Entry 8FLM (electron microscopy, 2.90 A resolution); this record covers chains A and D of the 4 polymer chains in the assembly.

[Chain A (and D)]
Protein: Stimulator of interferon genes protein
Organism: Homo sapiens
Notes: chain D of this document is another copy of the same molecule, construct and numbering; everything in this record applies to it too
UniProt: Q86WV6 (STING_HUMAN); residues 1-344 here = UniProt positions 1-344
Amino-acid sequence (354 residues; row label = number of the first residue in the row):
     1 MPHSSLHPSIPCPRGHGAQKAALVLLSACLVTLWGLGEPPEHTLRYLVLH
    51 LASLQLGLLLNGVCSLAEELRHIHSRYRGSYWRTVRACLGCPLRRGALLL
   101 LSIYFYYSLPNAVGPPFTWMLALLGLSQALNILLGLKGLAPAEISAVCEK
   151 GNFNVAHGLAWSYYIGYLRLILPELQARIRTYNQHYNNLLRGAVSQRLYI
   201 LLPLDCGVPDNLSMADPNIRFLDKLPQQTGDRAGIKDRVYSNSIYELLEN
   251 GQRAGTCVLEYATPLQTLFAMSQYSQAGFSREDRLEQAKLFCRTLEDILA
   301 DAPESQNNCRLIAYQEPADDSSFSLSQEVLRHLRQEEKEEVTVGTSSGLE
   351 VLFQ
Unresolved in the structure: 1-3, 111-115, 187-191, 318-321, 336-354
Differences from the reference sequence: conflict Arg232 (His in Q86WV6); expression tag (345-354)
Ligand contacts:
  - cGAMP (1SY): Ser162, Tyr163, Gly166, Tyr167, Arg232, Arg238, Tyr240, Glu260, Tyr261, Thr263, Pro264, Thr267
  - 9IM (1-[(2-chloro-6-fluorophenyl)methyl]-3,3-dimethyl-2-oxo-N-[(2,4,6-trifluorophenyl)methyl]-2,3-dihydro-1H-indole-6-carboxamide): Tyr46, Leu49, His50, Ser53, Tyr106, Met120, Leu123, Leu124
  - Y6H (4-({[4-(2-tert-butyl-5,5-dimethyl-1,3-dioxan-2-yl)phenyl]methyl}amino)-3-methoxybenzoic acid): Val48, Leu51, Ala52, Gln55, Arg94, Arg95, Leu98, Leu101, Ser102, Phe105
UniProt features mapped onto this chain:
  - region: Glu340 to Gly344 (C-terminal tail (CTT))
  - binding site (2',3'-cGAMP): Ser162, Tyr167, Arg238, Thr263
  - binding site (3',3'-c-di-GMP): Ser162, Tyr167, Arg238 to Ser241, Thr263
  - binding site (2',3'-cUAMP): Tyr167, Arg238, Thr263
  - modified residue: Thr229 (Phosphothreonine), Ser241 (Phosphoserine)
  - lipidation (S-palmitoyl cysteine): Cys88, Cys91
  - cross-link (Glycyl lysine isopeptide (Lys-Gly)): Lys20 (interchain with G-Cter in ubiquitin), Lys150 (interchain with G-Cter in ubiquitin), Lys236 (interchain with G-Cter in ubiquitin), Lys338 (interchain with G-Cter in SUMO)
From the paper describing this entry:
  - binding site for Y6H: Leu44, Val48, Leu51, Ala52, Gln55, Arg94, Arg95, Leu98, Leu101, Phe105, Leu130, Leu134, Leu136
  - conformationally variable residues (loop rearrangement): Leu136
  - specificity-determining residues: Val48, Gln55, Arg94, Arg95, Leu98 (proposed by the authors, not directly observed)
  - mutagenesis - R238A, Y240C: unchanged signaling in response to Y6H
  - mutagenesis - R238A, Y240C: abolished signaling in response to cGAMP
  - mutagenesis - R95A, R95C, R95E: abolished signaling in response to Y6H
  - mutagenesis - S27V, V31M, L93I, R94A, R95A, R95C, L98A, I103S, P115I, L134A: unchanged signaling in response to cGAMP
  - mutagenesis - R95A: abolished localization to Y6H
  - mutagenesis - R95A: unchanged localization to cGAMP
  - mutagenesis - R94A, R95K, L98A, L134A: decreased signaling in response to Y6H
  - mutagenesis - L136A: increased signaling in response to Y6H

[Chain A / chain D interface]
Contacting residue pairs (8; chain A residue first):
  Arg94(A) - Leu133(D)
  Arg94(A) - Leu134(D)
  Ala97(A) - Leu133(D)  hydrophobic
  Leu101(A) - Leu130(D)  hydrophobic
  Asp301(A) - Gln273(D)
  Asp301(A) - Arg281(D)  salt bridge
  Pro303(A) - Gln273(D)
  Gln306(A) - Met214(D)
Other interface residues (no listed pair), chain A (8 interface residues in all): Leu93, Leu98
Other interface residues (no listed pair), chain D (7 interface residues in all): Leu126

[In short]
8 residues of chain A and 7 residues of chain D are in contact; the contacts include 1 salt bridge. Its one
salt-bridged contact is Asp301(A)-Arg281(D). From the paper: a binding site for Y6H at Leu44(A), Val48(A) and
Leu51(A) among others; R94A, R95K and L98A of chain A, among others, reduce signaling in response to Y6H; 15
substitutions were tested in all.
Both chains are Stimulator of interferon genes protein (Homo sapiens). Entry 8FLM (Cryo-EM structure of STING
oligomer bound to cGAMP, NVS-STG2 and C53) was determined by electron microscopy together with 8FLK from the
same study.
